6T93 - chains C and I of the 10 polymer chains in the assembly; structure by electron microscopy, 3.49 A resolution.

Chain C:
Molecule: Histone H2A type 1-B/E
Source organism: Homo sapiens
UniProt: P04908 (H2A1B_HUMAN); residues 1-130 here = UniProt positions 1-130
Sequence (133 residues; numbered -2 to 130; the number before each row is that of its first residue; numbers below 1 keep their minus sign (Gly-2 is residue -2)):
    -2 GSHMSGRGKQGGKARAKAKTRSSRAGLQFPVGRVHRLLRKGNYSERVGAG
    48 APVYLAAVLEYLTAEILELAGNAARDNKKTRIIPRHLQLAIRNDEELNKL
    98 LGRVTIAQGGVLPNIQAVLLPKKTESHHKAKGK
Not modelled in the structure: -2 to 11, 120-130
Sequence notes: expression tag (-2 to 0)

Chain I:
Molecule: 153-nt DNA strand
Sequence (153 nucleotides; numbered -2 to 150; the number before each row is that of its first residue; numbers below 1 keep their minus sign (DA-2 is residue -2)):
    -2 ATCCTGGAGACTTTGTTATGCAAATCCGCTCAATTGGTCGTAGACAGCTC
    48 TAGCACCGCTTAAACGCACGTACGCGCTGTCCCCCGCGTTTTAACCGCCA
    98 AGGGGATTACTCCCTAGTCTCCAGGCACGTGTCAGATATATACATCCTGT
   148 GAT
Not modelled in the structure: -2, 150

Interface between chain C and chain I:
Residue-residue contacts (14; chain C residue first):
  Arg12(C) - DT32(I)  hydrogen bond to the sugar
  Arg12(C) - DG33(I)  phosphate contact
  Ala13(C) - DG33(I)  hydrogen bond to the phosphate
  Ala15(C) - DT31(I)  phosphate contact
  Lys16(C) - DT31(I)  hydrogen bond to the phosphate
  Lys16(C) - DT32(I)  phosphate contact
  Thr17(C) - DT31(I)  phosphate contact
  Arg18(C) - DT31(I)  salt bridge to the phosphate
  Arg21(C) - DT32(I)  salt bridge to the phosphate
  Gly29(C) - DT31(I)  phosphate contact
  Arg30(C) - DA30(I)  phosphate contact
  Arg33(C) - DA30(I)  salt bridge to the phosphate
  Arg43(C) - DA39(I)  sugar contact
  Arg78(C) - DA20(I)  sugar contact
Other interface residues (no listed pair), chain C (13 interface residues in all): Lys14
Other interface residues (no listed pair), chain I (7 interface residues in all): DA29

Summary:
Chain C and chain I form an interface of 13 and 7 residues respectively, with 3 hydrogen bonds and 3 salt
bridges. Polar pairs include Arg12(C)-DT32(I), Ala13(C)-DG33(I) and Lys16(C)-DT31(I).
Chain C is Histone H2A type 1-B/E (Homo sapiens) and chain I is a 153-nt DNA strand; the structure, Nucleosome
with OCT4-SOX2 motif at SHL-6, was determined by electron microscopy.
